PDB entry 1QGW | X-ray diffraction, 1.63 A resolution | chains A and B of the 4 polymer chains in the assembly

Chain A:
Protein: Protein (cryptophytan phycoerythrin (alpha-1 chain))
From: Rhodomonas sp. CS24
UniProtKB: Q00433 (PHE3_RHOS2); residues 1-76 here correspond to UniProt positions 53-128 (UniProt number = residue number + 52)
Sequence (76 residues; row label = number of the first residue in the row):
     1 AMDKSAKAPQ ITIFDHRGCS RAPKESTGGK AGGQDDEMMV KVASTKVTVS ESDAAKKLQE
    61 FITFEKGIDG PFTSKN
Construct notes: modified residue (4); conflict Gln10 (Leu62 in Q00433)
Modified positions: Lys4 (5-hydroxylysine; LYZ)
Glycans and other covalent adducts: 15,16-dihydrobiliverdin (DBV) linked to Cys19
Ligand contacts:
  - 15,16-dihydrobiliverdin (DBV), molecule 1: Phe14, His16, Ser20, Arg21, Pro23, Lys24, Glu25, Ser26, Asp36, Glu37, Met38, Met39, Lys41
  - 15,16-dihydrobiliverdin (DBV), molecule 2: Ile62, Phe64, Asn76
  - phycoerythrobilin (PEB), molecule 1: Met2, Asp3, Lys4, Ser5, Ala6, Lys7
  - phycoerythrobilin (PEB), molecule 2: Ile13, Phe14, Asp15, Arg17, Gln34, Asp35, Met38, Met39, Val40
  - phycoerythrobilin (PEB), molecule 3: Phe64, Glu65, Lys66, Asp69, Gly70, Pro71, Phe72, Thr73, Ser74
UniProt features mapped onto this chain:
  - binding site (15,16-dihydrobiliverdin): Cys19, Arg21, Glu25, Ser26, Lys41

Chain B:
Protein: Protein (cryptophytan phycoerythrin (alpha-2 chain))
From: Rhodomonas sp. CS24
UniProtKB: Q00433 (PHE3_RHOS2); aligned to UniProt positions 53-119 over residues 1-67 (the alignment contains insertions or deletions, so no single offset holds)
Sequence (67 residues; each row starts with the number of its first residue):
     1 AMDKSAKAPV ITIFDHRGCS RAPKEYTGAK AGGKDDEMMV KAQSVKIEVS TGTAEGVLAT
    61 SLAKMTK
Construct notes: modified residue (4)
Modified positions: Lys4 (5-hydroxylysine; LYZ)
Glycans and other covalent adducts: 15,16-dihydrobiliverdin (DBV) linked to Cys19
Ligand contacts:
  - 15,16-dihydrobiliverdin (DBV), molecule 1: Phe14, His16, Ser20, Arg21, Pro23, Lys24, Glu25, Tyr26, Asp36, Glu37, Met38, Met39, Lys41
  - 15,16-dihydrobiliverdin (DBV), molecule 2: Leu62, Met65, Thr66, Lys67
  - phycoerythrobilin (PEB), molecule 1: Met2, Asp3, Lys4, Ser5, Ala6, Lys7
  - phycoerythrobilin (PEB), molecule 2: Ile13, Phe14, Asp15, Arg17, Asp35, Met38, Met39, Val40
UniProt features mapped onto this chain:
  - binding site (15,16-dihydrobiliverdin): Cys19, Arg21, Lys41

How chain A and chain B interact:
Contacting residue pairs (22; chain A residue first):
  Ile13(A) with Ala63(B)
  Asp15(A) with Met65(B); Thr66(B)
  His16(A) with Leu62(B), hydrogen bond (side chain-backbone); Met65(B); Thr66(B)
  Arg17(A) with Thr66(B); Lys67(B)
  Gly18(A) with Lys67(B)
  Cys19(A) with Thr66(B); Lys67(B)
  Asp53(A) with Ser50(B), hydrogen bond; Thr53(B), hydrogen bond
  Lys56(A) with Glu48(B), hydrogen bond (side chain-backbone)
  Gln59(A) with Ile11(B), hydrogen bond (side chain-backbone); Thr12(B), hydrogen bond
  Ile62(A) with Phe14(B), hydrophobic; His16(B), hydrogen bond (backbone-side chain)
  Thr63(A) with Thr12(B); Ile13(B)
  Phe64(A) with His16(B)
  Asn76(A) with Asp15(B)
Also at the interface, not in a pair above, chain A (14 interface residues in all): Phe14
Also at the interface, not in a pair above, chain B (18 interface residues in all): Val10, Gly18, Cys19, Val49

In short:
Chain A and chain B form an interface of 14 and 18 residues respectively; the contacts include 7 hydrogen
bonds. Polar pairs include His16(A)-Leu62(B), Asp53(A)-Ser50(B) and Asp53(A)-Thr53(B). Chain A binds
15,16-dihydrobiliverdin and 3 copies of phycoerythrobilin. Bound to chain B: 15,16-dihydrobiliverdin and
phycoerythrobilin.
Chain A is Protein (cryptophytan phycoerythrin (alpha-1 chain)) and chain B is Protein (cryptophytan
phycoerythrin (alpha-2 chain)), both from Rhodomonas sp. CS24; the structure, Crystal structure of
phycoerythrin 545 from the marine cryptophyte rhodomonas CS24, was determined by X-ray diffraction.
